PDB entry 9NRA | electron microscopy, 4.18 A resolution (low resolution: residue-level contacts below are approximate; hydrogen-bond / salt-bridge calls are withheld) | chains B and E of the 8 polymer chains in the assembly

[Chain B]
Molecule: Isoform 2 of Glutamate receptor 4
Organism: Rattus norvegicus
Reference sequence: P19493 (GRIA4_RAT), isoform P19493-2; residues 397-820 here correspond to UniProt positions 417-840 (UniProt number = residue number + 20)
Sequence (424 residues; row label = number of the first residue in the row):
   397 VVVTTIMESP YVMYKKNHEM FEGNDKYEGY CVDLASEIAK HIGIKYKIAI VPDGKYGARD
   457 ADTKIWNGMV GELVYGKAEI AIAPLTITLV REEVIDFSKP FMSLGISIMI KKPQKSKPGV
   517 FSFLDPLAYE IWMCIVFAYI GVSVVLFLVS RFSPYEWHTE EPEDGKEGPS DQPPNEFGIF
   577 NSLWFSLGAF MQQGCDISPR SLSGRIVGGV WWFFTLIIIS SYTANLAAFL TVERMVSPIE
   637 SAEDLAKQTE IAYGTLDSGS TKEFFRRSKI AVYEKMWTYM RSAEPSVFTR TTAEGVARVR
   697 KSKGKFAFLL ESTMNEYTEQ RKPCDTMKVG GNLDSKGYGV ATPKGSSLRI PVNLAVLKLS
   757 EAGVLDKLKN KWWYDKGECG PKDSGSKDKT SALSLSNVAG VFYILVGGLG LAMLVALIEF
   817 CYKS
Not modelled in the structure: 551-570
Construct notes: conflict I746 (Thr766 in P19493)
Swiss-Prot annotation at these positions:
  - binding site (L-glutamate): P480, T482, R487, S656, T657, E707
  - lipidation (S-palmitoyl cysteine): C591, C817
Disulfide bonds: C720-C775

[Chain E]
Molecule: Auxiliary protein at A'/C'
Organism: Rattus norvegicus
Sequence (117 residues; row label = number of the first residue in the row; note: 42 numbers in that range are skipped by the numbering (no residue carries them; nothing is unmodelled there); X marks 117 residues of unknown identity (built as UNK)):
     2 XXXXXXXXXX XXXXXXXXXX XXXXXXXXXX XXX
    58 XXXXXXXXXX XXXXXXXXXX XXXXXXXXXX XXXXXXXXXX XXXXXXXXXX XXX
   130 XXXXXXXXXX XXXXXXXXXX XXXXXXXXXX X

[How chain B and chain E interact]
Interface residues of chain B (facing chain E), 5 residues: F533, I536, V540, F543, L544

[Overview]
Chain B and chain E make no direct contact in this assembly. From UniProt: 6 L-glutamate-binding residues on
chain B.
Here chain B is Isoform 2 of Glutamate receptor 4 and chain E is Auxiliary protein at A'/C', both from Rattus
norvegicus. Entry 9NRA (The structure of GluA1/A4 LBD-TMD with 4 auxiliary subunits) was determined by
electron microscopy, deposited together with 9NR7 and 9NR9.
